PDB entry 9B16 | electron microscopy, 2.89 A resolution | chains A and F of the 8 polymer chains in the assembly

[Chain A (and F)]
Protein: Creatine kinase U-type, mitochondrial
Organism: Homo sapiens
Notes: EC 2.7.3.2; chain F of this document is another copy of the same molecule, construct and numbering; everything in this record applies to it too
UniProtKB: P12532 (KCRU_HUMAN); residues 1-379 here correspond to UniProt positions 39-417 (UniProt number = residue number + 38)
Sequence (418 residues; numbered -27 to 390; the number before each row is that of its first residue; numbers below 1 keep their minus sign (Met-27 is residue -27)):
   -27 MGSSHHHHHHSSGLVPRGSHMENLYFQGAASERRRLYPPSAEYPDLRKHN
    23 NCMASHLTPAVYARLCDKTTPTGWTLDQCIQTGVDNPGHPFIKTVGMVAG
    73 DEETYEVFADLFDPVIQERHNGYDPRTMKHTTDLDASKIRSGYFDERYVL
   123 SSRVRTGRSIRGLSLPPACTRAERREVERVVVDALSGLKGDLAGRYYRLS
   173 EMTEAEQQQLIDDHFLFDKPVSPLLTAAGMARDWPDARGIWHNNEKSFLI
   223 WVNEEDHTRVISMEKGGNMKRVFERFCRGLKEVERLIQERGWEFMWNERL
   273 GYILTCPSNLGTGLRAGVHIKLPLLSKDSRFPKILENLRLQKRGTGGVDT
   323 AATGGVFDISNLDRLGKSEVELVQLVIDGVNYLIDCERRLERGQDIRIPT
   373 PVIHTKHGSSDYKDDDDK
Unresolved in the structure: -27 to 2, 23, 319-327, 371-390
Covalently attached groups: compound KLU linked to Cys278
Sequence notes: expression tag (-27 to 0, 380-390)
Ligand contacts:
  - ADP (adenosine-5'-diphosphate): Ser123, Ser124, Arg125, Arg127, His186, Trp223, Arg231, Met235, Arg287, Gly289, Val290, His291, Arg315, Gly318
  - KLU ((2S)-4-(chloroacetyl)-3,4-dihydro-2H-1,4-benzoxazine-2-carboxamide): Thr54, Gly55, Thr66, Val67, Gly68, Met69, Val70, Leu196, Leu197, Ala200, Met202, Glu227, Ser280
Swiss-Prot annotation at these positions:
  - region: Ala2 to Ala26 (Cardiolipin-binding)
  - binding site (ATP): Ser123 to Arg127, His186, Arg231, Arg287, Arg315 to Val320, Asp330
  - modified residue: Ser113 (Phosphoserine), Ser158 (Phosphoserine), Thr175 (Phosphothreonine), Ser194 (Phosphoserine), Thr317 (Phosphothreonine)
From the paper describing this entry:
  - binding site for KLU: Thr54, Gly68, Cys278
  - catalytic residues: Glu227 (citing earlier work)
  - mutagenesis - H61A, H61K, D321N: unchanged catalytic activity
  - mutagenesis - E226A, E227D, E227Q: decreased catalytic activity
  - mutagenesis - E227D, E227Q: unchanged binding to all substrates
  - mutagenesis - H61A, H61K, E227Q: decreased binding to pCr
  - mutagenesis - H61A, E227Q: decreased binding to ADP

[Interface between chain A and chain F]
Contacting residue pairs (19; chain A residue first):
  Ser3(A) with Asp39(F), hydrogen bond (backbone-backbone)
  Arg6(A) with Leu8(F); Tyr9(F); Cys38(F), hydrogen bond
  Arg7(A) with Leu8(F); Tyr9(F), hydrogen bond (backbone-backbone)
  Leu8(A) with Arg6(F); Arg7(F); Leu8(F), hydrophobic; Tyr9(F)
  Tyr9(A) with Arg6(F); Arg7(F), hydrogen bond (backbone-backbone); Leu8(F); Tyr9(F), hydrophobic; Pro10(F)
  Pro10(A) with Tyr9(F)
  Cys38(A) with Arg6(F), hydrogen bond
  Asp39(A) with Ser3(F), hydrogen bond (backbone-backbone); Arg6(F)
Also at the interface, not in a pair above, chain A (12 interface residues in all): Pro11, Lys40, Thr41, Thr47
Also at the interface, not in a pair above, chain F (12 interface residues in all): Pro11, Lys40, Thr41, Thr47

[In short]
The chain A/chain F interface involves 12 residues from each chain; the contacts include 6 hydrogen bonds.
Polar contacts include Arg6(A)-Cys38(F), Ser3(A)-Asp39(F) and Arg7(A)-Tyr9(F). Bound to chain A: ADP. From the
paper: the catalytic residue Glu227(A); E226A, E227D and E227Q of chain A reduce catalytic activity; 6
substitutions were tested in all.
Chain A and chain F are both Creatine kinase U-type, mitochondrial (Homo sapiens); the structure, Cryo-EM
structure of human uMtCK1 in complex with ADP and covalent inhibitor CKi, was determined by electron
microscopy (same publication as 9B04, 9B05, 9B0T, 9B0U and 9B14).
